7V1V - chains A and D of the 6 polymer chains in the assembly; structure by X-ray diffraction, 1.96 A resolution.

== Chain A (and D) ==
Protein: Difructose dianhydride I synthase/hydrolase (alphaFFase1)
From: Bifidobacterium dentium
Notes: chain D of this document is another copy of the same molecule, construct and numbering; everything in this record applies to it too
UniProt: A0A6L9SN29 (A0A6L9SN29_9BIFI); numbering as in UniProt (aligned over 1-452)
Amino-acid sequence (460 residues; row label = number of the first residue in the row):
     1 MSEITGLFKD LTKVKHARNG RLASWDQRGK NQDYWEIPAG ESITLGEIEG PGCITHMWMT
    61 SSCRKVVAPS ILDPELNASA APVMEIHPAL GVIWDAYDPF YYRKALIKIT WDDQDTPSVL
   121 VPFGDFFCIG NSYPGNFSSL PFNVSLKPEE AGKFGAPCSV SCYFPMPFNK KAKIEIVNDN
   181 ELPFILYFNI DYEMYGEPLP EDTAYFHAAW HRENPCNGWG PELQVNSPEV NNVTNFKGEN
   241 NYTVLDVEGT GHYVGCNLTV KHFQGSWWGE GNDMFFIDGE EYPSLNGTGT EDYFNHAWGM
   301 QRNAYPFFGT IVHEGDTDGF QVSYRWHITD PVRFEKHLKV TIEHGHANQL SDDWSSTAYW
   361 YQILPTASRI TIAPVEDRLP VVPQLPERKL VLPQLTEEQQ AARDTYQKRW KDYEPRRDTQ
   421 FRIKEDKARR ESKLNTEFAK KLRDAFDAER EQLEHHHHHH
Disordered / not traced: 1-2, 450-460 (chain D: 1-3, 450-460)
Construct notes: expression tag (453-460)
Metal / ion sites: Ca2+ site 1: Asn-31, Asp-33 (shared with 3 residues of chain C); Ca2+ site 2: Glu-270, Asn-272, Thr-288 (shared with 2 residues of chain F)
Residues lining bound ligands: d(-)-tartaric acid (TAR): Val-67, Ala-68, Trp-94, Tyr-406
From the paper describing this entry:
  - Ca2+ coordination: Glu-270, Asn-272, Thr-288
  - mutagenesis - E270A, E291Q, D292A, D292N, W298A: decreased catalytic activity
  - mutagenesis - Y187F: unchanged catalytic activity
  - mutagenesis - Y187A: abolished catalytic activity
  - mutagenesis - E85A, E85Q, K147A: unchanged catalytic activity on pNP-alpha-D-Araf
  - mutagenesis - E85A, E85Q, K147A: decreased catalytic activity on inulobiose
  - specificity-determining residues: Glu-85, Lys-147
  - mutagenesis - W267A, E270Q, E291A: abolished expression

== Interface between chain A and chain D ==
Residue-residue contacts (29):
  Ile-71(A) / Ile-71(D)
  Ile-71(A) / Leu-72(D)
  Ile-71(A) / Asp-73(D)  hydrogen bond (backbone-backbone)
  Ile-71(A) / Leu-76(D)  hydrophobic
  Ile-71(A) / Asn-77(D)
  Leu-72(A) / Ile-71(D)
  Leu-72(A) / Leu-72(D)  hydrophobic
  Leu-72(A) / Val-92(D)  hydrophobic
  Asp-73(A) / Ile-71(D)  hydrogen bond (backbone-backbone)
  Leu-76(A) / Ile-71(D)  hydrophobic
  Asn-77(A) / Ile-71(D)
  Ala-80(A) / Leu-90(D)
  Ala-80(A) / Val-92(D)  hydrophobic
  Ala-81(A) / Leu-90(D)  hydrogen bond (backbone-backbone)
  Val-83(A) / Leu-90(D)
  Met-84(A) / Leu-90(D)
  Met-84(A) / Val-92(D)  hydrophobic
  Glu-85(A) / Leu-90(D)
  Ile-86(A) / Ile-86(D)  hydrophobic
  Ile-86(A) / Leu-90(D)  hydrophobic
  Leu-90(A) / Ala-80(D)
  Leu-90(A) / Ala-81(D)  hydrogen bond (backbone-backbone)
  Leu-90(A) / Val-83(D)
  Leu-90(A) / Glu-85(D)
  Leu-90(A) / Ile-86(D)  hydrophobic
  Val-92(A) / Leu-72(D)  hydrophobic
  Val-92(A) / Asn-77(D)
  Val-92(A) / Ala-80(D)  hydrophobic
  Val-92(A) / Met-84(D)  hydrophobic
Also at the interface, not in a pair above, chain A (15 interface residues in all): Ala-89, Gly-91
Also at the interface, not in a pair above, chain D (15 interface residues in all): Ala-89, Gly-91

== In short ==
The chain A/chain D interface involves 15 residues from each chain; the contacts include 4 hydrogen bonds.
Main-chain hydrogen bonds include Ile-71(A)/Asp-73(D) and Ala-81(A)/Leu-90(D). The paper reports that E270A,
E291Q and D292A of chain A, among others, reduce catalytic activity; Ca2+ coordination by Glu-270(A),
Asn-272(A) and Thr-288(A); 13 substitutions were tested in all.
Both chains are Difructose dianhydride I synthase/hydrolase (alphaFFase1) (Bifidobacterium dentium). Entry
7V1V (Difructose dianhydride I synthase/hydrolase (alphaFFase1) from Bifidobacterium dentium, ligand-free
form) was determined by X-ray diffraction, deposited together with 7V1W and 7V1X.
